1ZAF - chains A and C of the 4 polymer chains in the assembly; structure by X-ray diffraction, 2.20 A resolution.

[Chain A]
Protein: Estrogen receptor beta
Source organism: Homo sapiens
Reference sequence: Q92731 (ESR2_HUMAN); numbering as in UniProt (aligned over 263-500)
Chain sequence (238 residues; row label = number of the first residue in the row):
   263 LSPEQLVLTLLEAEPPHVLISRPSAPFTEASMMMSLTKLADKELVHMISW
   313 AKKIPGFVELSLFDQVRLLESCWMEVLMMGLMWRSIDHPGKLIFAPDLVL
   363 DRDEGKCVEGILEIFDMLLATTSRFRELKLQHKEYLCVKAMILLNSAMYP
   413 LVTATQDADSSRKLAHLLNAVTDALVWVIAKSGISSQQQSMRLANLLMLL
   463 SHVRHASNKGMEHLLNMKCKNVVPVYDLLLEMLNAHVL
Unresolved in the structure: 411-420
Construct notes: conflict Ala409 (Ser in Q92731)
Residues lining bound ligands: 3-Bromo-6-hydroxy-2- (789; 3-bromo-6-hydroxy-2-(4-hydroxyphenyl)-1H-inden-1-one): Met295, Leu298, Thr299, Leu301, Ala302, Glu305, Met336, Leu339, Met340, Leu343, Arg346, Phe356, Ile376, Phe377, Leu380, Gly472, His475, Leu476, Met479

[Chain C]
Protein: Nuclear receptor coactivator 1
Notes: EC 2.3.1.48
Reference sequence: Q15788 (NCO1_HUMAN); residues 603-613 here correspond to UniProt positions 630-640 (UniProt number = residue number + 27)
Chain sequence (13 residues; numbered 601 to 613; the number before each row is that of its first residue):
   601 SGSHKLVQLLTTT
Construct notes: cloning artifact (601-602)
Curated features (UniProtKB/Swiss-Prot):
  - motif: Leu606 to Leu610 (LXXLL motif 3)

[How chain A and chain C interact]
Pairs across the interface (19; chain A residue first):
  Ile310(A) with Leu606(C), hydrophobic; Leu609(C), hydrophobic; Leu610(C), hydrophobic
  Lys314(A) with Leu609(C), hydrogen bond (side chain-backbone); Leu610(C); Thr612(C), hydrogen bond (side chain-backbone)
  Gln327(A) with Leu610(C)
  Val328(A) with Ser601(C); Leu606(C), hydrophobic; Leu610(C), hydrophobic
  Leu331(A) with Leu610(C), hydrophobic
  Glu332(A) with Ser601(C); Leu606(C)
  Asp489(A) with Lys605(C), salt bridge
  Leu490(A) with Lys605(C)
  Glu493(A) with Lys605(C), hydrogen bond (side chain-backbone); Leu606(C), hydrogen bond (side chain-backbone)
  Met494(A) with Leu606(C), hydrophobic
  Ala497(A) with Ser601(C)
Also at the interface, not in a pair above, chain A (14 interface residues in all): Val307, Phe319, Leu324
Also at the interface, not in a pair above, chain C (11 interface residues in all): Gly602, His604, Val607, Thr611, Thr613

[In short]
The interface between chain A and chain C involves 14 residues on one side and 11 on the other; the contacts
include 4 hydrogen bonds and 1 salt bridge. Among the polar pairs are Asp489(A)-Lys605(C), Lys314(A)-Leu609(C)
and Lys314(A)-Thr612(C). Bound to chain A: 3-Bromo-6-hydroxy-2-.
Chain A is Estrogen receptor beta (Homo sapiens) and chain C is Nuclear receptor coactivator 1; the structure,
Crystal structure of estrogen receptor beta complexed with 3-Bromo-6-hydroxy-2-(4-hydroxy-phenyl)-inden-1-one,
was determined by X-ray diffraction.
